PDB entry 7WKP | X-ray diffraction, 2.00 A resolution | chains A and B

Chain A:
Molecule: Csy4
Source organism: Vibrio phage ICP1_2011_A
Reference sequence: M1R9H3 (M1R9H3_9CAUD); residues 22-189 here correspond to UniProt positions 1-168 (UniProt number = residue number - 21)
Sequence (189 residues; each row starts with the number of its first residue):
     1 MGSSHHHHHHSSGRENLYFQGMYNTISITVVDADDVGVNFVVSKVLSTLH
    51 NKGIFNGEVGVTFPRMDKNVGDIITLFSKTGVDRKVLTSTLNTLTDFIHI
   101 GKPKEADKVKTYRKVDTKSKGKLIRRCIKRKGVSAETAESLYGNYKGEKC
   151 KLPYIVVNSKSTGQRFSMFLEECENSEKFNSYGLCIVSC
Unresolved in the structure: 1-21, 189
Differences from the reference sequence: initiating methionine (1); expression tag (2-21)

Chain B:
Molecule: 3' stem loop crRNA
Source organism: Vibrio phage ICP1_2011_A
Sequence (60 nucleotides; each row starts with the number of its first residue; numbers below 1 keep their minus sign (C-38 is residue -38)):
   -38 CUUAAAGAGUCAACCCUUUGCUUAUCUUCCUAUUUAAAUGUUAGCAGCCG
    12 CAUAGGCUGC
Unresolved in the structure: -38 to 0

Chain A / chain B interface:
Contacting residue pairs (75):
  Asn39(A) - U2(B)  hydrogen bond to the sugar
  His50(A) - G20(B)  sugar contact
  His50(A) - C21(B)  salt bridge to the phosphate
  Lys68(A) - G1(B)  hydrogen bond to the base
  Lys68(A) - U2(B)  base contact
  Asn69(A) - G1(B)  hydrogen bond to the sugar
  Asn69(A) - U2(B)  base contact
  Arg113(A) - G17(B)  salt bridge to the phosphate
  Arg113(A) - C18(B)  salt bridge to the phosphate
  Lys114(A) - U19(B)  base contact
  Lys114(A) - G20(B)  hydrogen bond to the base
  Asp116(A) - C6(B)  base contact
  Asp116(A) - G8(B)  base contact
  Asp116(A) - C18(B)  hydrogen bond to the base
  Thr117(A) - G5(B)  hydrogen bond to the sugar
  Thr117(A) - C6(B)  hydrogen bond to the phosphate
  Lys118(A) - G8(B)  base contact
  Lys118(A) - C9(B)  base contact
  Lys118(A) - G17(B)  hydrogen bond to the base
  Ser119(A) - C6(B)  phosphate contact
  Ser119(A) - A7(B)  hydrogen bond to the phosphate
  Lys122(A) - A7(B)  hydrogen bond to the base
  Lys122(A) - G8(B)  base contact
  Leu123(A) - U14(B)  sugar contact
  Arg125(A) - A7(B)  salt bridge to the phosphate
  Arg125(A) - G8(B)  salt bridge to the phosphate
  Arg126(A) - C9(B)  salt bridge to the phosphate
  Arg126(A) - C10(B)  salt bridge to the phosphate
  Arg126(A) - G11(B)  hydrogen bond to the base
  Lys129(A) - C9(B)  salt bridge to the phosphate
  Arg130(A) - G11(B)  salt bridge to the phosphate
  Arg130(A) - C12(B)  salt bridge to the phosphate
  Arg130(A) - A13(B)  salt bridge to the phosphate
  Lys131(A) - C12(B)  hydrogen bond to the sugar
  Lys131(A) - A13(B)  salt bridge to the phosphate
  Leu141(A) - U14(B)  hydrogen bond to the base
  Tyr142(A) - A13(B)  phosphate contact
  Tyr142(A) - U14(B)  stacking on the base
  Tyr145(A) - U14(B)  sugar contact
  Lys149(A) - G5(B)  base contact
  Cys150(A) - G5(B)  hydrogen bond to the base
  Lys151(A) - G1(B)  hydrogen bond to the base
  Leu152(A) - G1(B)  hydrogen bond to the base
  Pro153(A) - G1(B)  base contact
  Pro153(A) - U2(B)  base contact
  Tyr154(A) - G1(B)  base contact
  Tyr154(A) - U2(B)  stacking on the base
  Tyr154(A) - A4(B)  base contact
  Val156(A) - U2(B)  base contact
  Ser159(A) - G20(B)  hydrogen bond to the phosphate
  Ser159(A) - C21(B)  hydrogen bond to the phosphate
  Lys160(A) - C21(B)  hydrogen bond to the phosphate
  Ser161(A) - G20(B)  hydrogen bond to the phosphate
  Ser161(A) - C21(B)  hydrogen bond to the phosphate
  Thr162(A) - G20(B)  hydrogen bond to the base
  Gln164(A) - C6(B)  hydrogen bond to the sugar
  Gln164(A) - A7(B)  sugar contact
  Gln164(A) - G20(B)  base contact
  Arg165(A) - A4(B)  salt bridge to the phosphate
  Arg165(A) - C6(B)  sugar contact
  Phe166(A) - A4(B)  sugar contact
  Phe166(A) - C6(B)  base contact
  Phe166(A) - G20(B)  base contact
  Ser167(A) - A4(B)  hydrogen bond to the base
  Ser167(A) - G5(B)  sugar contact
  Phe169(A) - A4(B)  base contact
  Phe169(A) - G5(B)  sugar contact
  Asn180(A) - U19(B)  hydrogen bond to the phosphate
  Ser181(A) - G20(B)  hydrogen bond to the phosphate
  Tyr182(A) - G20(B)  hydrogen bond to the sugar
  Cys185(A) - C18(B)  phosphate contact
  Ile186(A) - C18(B)  phosphate contact
  Ile186(A) - U19(B)  phosphate contact
  Val187(A) - G17(B)  phosphate contact
  Val187(A) - C18(B)  hydrogen bond to the phosphate
Interface residues without a listed pair, chain A (44 interface residues in all): Asn51, Asn158
Interface residues without a listed pair, chain B (19 interface residues in all): G16

In short:
44 residues of chain A and 19 residues of chain B are in contact; the contacts include 28 hydrogen bonds, 13
salt bridges and 2 aromatic stacking contacts. Among the polar pairs are Lys68(A)-G1(B), Lys114(A)-G20(B) and
Asp116(A)-C18(B).
Here chain A is Csy4 and chain B is 3' stem loop crRNA, both from Vibrio phage ICP1_2011_A. Entry 7WKP (ICP1
Csy4) was determined by X-ray diffraction, deposited together with 7WKO, 7WWU and 7WWV.
